Entry 8FN1 (electron microscopy, 2.88 A resolution); this record covers chains A and B of the 6 polymer chains in the assembly.

Chain A:
Name: Neurotensin receptor type 1
Source organism: Rattus norvegicus
Reference sequence: P20789 (NTR1_RAT); residues 39-424 here = UniProt positions 39-424
Chain sequence (408 residues; row label = number of the first residue in the row):
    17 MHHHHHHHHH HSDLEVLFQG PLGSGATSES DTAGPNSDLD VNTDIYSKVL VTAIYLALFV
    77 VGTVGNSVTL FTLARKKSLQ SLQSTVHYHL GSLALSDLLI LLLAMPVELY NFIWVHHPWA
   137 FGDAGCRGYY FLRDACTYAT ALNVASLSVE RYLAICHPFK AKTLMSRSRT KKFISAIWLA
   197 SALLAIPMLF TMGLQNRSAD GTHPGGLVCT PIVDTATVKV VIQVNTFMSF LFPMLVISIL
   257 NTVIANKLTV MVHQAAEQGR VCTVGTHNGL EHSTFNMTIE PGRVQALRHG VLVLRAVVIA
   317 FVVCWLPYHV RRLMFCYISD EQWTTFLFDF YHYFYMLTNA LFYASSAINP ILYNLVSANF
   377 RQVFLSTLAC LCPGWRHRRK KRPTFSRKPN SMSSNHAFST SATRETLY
Disordered / not traced: 17-51, 91-99, 268-300, 372-424
Disulfides: Cys142-Cys225
Construct notes: expression tag (17-38); conflict Ala42 (Asn in P20789), Leu86 (Ala in P20789), Ala215 (Gly in P20789), Ala360 (Val in P20789)
Reported in the primary citation:
  - contacts within the chain: Thr101-Glu166, His105-Glu166 (salt bridge), Arg167-Tyr369 (cation-pi contact)
  - mutagenesis - F358A: increased signaling (citing earlier work)

Chain B:
Name: Guanine nucleotide-binding protein G(o) subunit alpha
Source organism: Spodoptera frugiperda
Reference sequence: P09471 (GNAO_HUMAN); aligned in 2 segments with insertions or deletions, so no single offset holds: -2 to 54 ~ UniProt 1-57; 63-225 ~ UniProt 182-354
Chain sequence (228 residues; each row starts with the number of its first residue; numbers below 1 keep their minus sign (Met-2 is residue -2)):
    -2 MGCTLSAEDK AAVERSKMIE KNLKEDGISA AKDVKLLLLG ADNSGKSTIV KQMKIIHGGS
    58 GGSGGTTGIV ETHFTFKNLH FRLFDVGGQR SERKKWIHCF EDVTAIIFCV DLSDYNRMHE
   118 SLMLFDSICN NKFFIDTSII LFLNKKDLFG EKIKKSPLTI CFPEYTGPNT YEDAAAYIQA
   178 QFESKNRSPN KEIYCHMTCA TDTNNAQVIF DAVTDIIIAN NLRGCGLY
Disordered / not traced: -2 to 1, 54-63, 225
Construct notes: conflict Asp6 (Glu9 in P09471), Lys7 (Arg10 in P09471), Val10 (Leu13 in P09471), Met15 (Ala18 in P09471), Asp39 (Gly42 in P09471), Asn40 (Glu43 in P09471), Asp108 (Ala227 in P09471), Asp111 (Gly230 in P09471), Ala203 (Ile332 in P09471), Ile206 (Val335 in P09471); linker (55-62)

Chain A / chain B interface:
Residue-residue contacts - 19 pairs, chain A then chain B:
  Val102(A) - Gly221(B)
  Val102(A) - Cys222(B)
  Arg167(A) - Cys222(B)
  Arg167(A) - Leu224(B)
  Ala170(A) - Asn218(B)  hydrogen bond (backbone-side chain)
  Ala170(A) - Cys222(B)  hydrophobic
  Ile171(A) - Ile215(B)
  Ile171(A) - Leu219(B)  hydrophobic
  Ile171(A) - Leu224(B)  hydrophobic
  Pro174(A) - Ile214(B)  hydrophobic
  Pro174(A) - Ile215(B)  hydrophobic
  Pro174(A) - Asn218(B)
  Phe175(A) - Leu76(B)  hydrophobic
  Phe175(A) - Thr211(B)
  Phe175(A) - Ile214(B)  hydrophobic
  Thr179(A) - Ala28(B)
  Leu264(A) - Leu219(B)  hydrophobic
  Leu303(A) - Leu219(B)  hydrophobic
  Leu310(A) - Leu224(B)  hydrophobic
Interface residues without a listed pair, chain A (14 interface residues in all): Lys263, His305, Gly306, Val309
Interface residues without a listed pair, chain B (11 interface residues in all): Lys29
Interface features reported in the paper:
  - pairs named by the authors: Arg167(A)-Cys222(B)
  - interface residues, chain A: Arg167(A), Ile171(A), Pro174(A), Leu264(A), Leu303(A), Val309(A), Leu310(A)

Overview:
Chain A and chain B form an interface of 14 and 11 residues respectively, with 1 hydrogen bond. The
hydrogen-bonded pair is Ala170(A)-Asn218(B). The paper describes a contact between Arg167(A) and Cys222(B).
From the paper: F358A of chain A increases signaling; interface residues Arg167(A), Ile171(A) and Pro174(A)
among others.
Chain A is Neurotensin receptor type 1 (Rattus norvegicus) and chain B is Guanine nucleotide-binding protein
G(o) subunit alpha (Spodoptera frugiperda); the structure, CryoEM structure of Go-coupled NTSR1, was
determined by electron microscopy together with 8FMZ and 8FN0 from the same study.
